PDB entry 3D84 | X-ray diffraction, 1.90 A resolution | chain X

== Chain X ==
Protein: Dihydrofolate reductase
From: Mus musculus
Notes: EC 1.5.1.3
Reference sequence: P00375 (DYR_MOUSE); residues 1-186 here correspond to UniProt positions 2-187 (UniProt number = residue number + 1)
Chain sequence (186 residues; numbered 1 to 186; the number before each row is that of its first residue):
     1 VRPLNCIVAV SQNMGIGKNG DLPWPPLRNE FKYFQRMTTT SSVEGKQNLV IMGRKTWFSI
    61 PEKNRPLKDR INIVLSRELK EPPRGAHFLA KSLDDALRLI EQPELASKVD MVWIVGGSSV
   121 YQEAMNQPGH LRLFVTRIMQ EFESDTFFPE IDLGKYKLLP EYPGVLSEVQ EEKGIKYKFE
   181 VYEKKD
Ligand contacts: NADPH (NDP; NADPH dihydro-nicotinamide-adenine-dinucleotide phosphate): V8, A9, I16, G17, K18, G20, D21, L22, W24, G53, R54, K55, T56, S59, L75, S76, R77, E78, K91, S92, L93, V115, G116, G117, S118, S119, V120, Y121, E123, T146
Curated features (UniProtKB/Swiss-Prot):
  - binding site (NADP(+)): A9, G15 to D21, R54 to T56, S76 to E78, G116 to E123
  - binding site (substrate): E30 to Q35, N64, R70
  - modified residue: K32 (N6-acetyllysine)
Reported in the primary citation:
  - conformationally variable residues (helix shift): S59 to N64

== Overview ==
Chain X binds NADPH. From UniProt: 22 NADP+-binding residues and 8 substrate-binding residues. The paper
reports conformational variability at S59.
Chain X is Dihydrofolate reductase (Mus musculus); the structure, Structural Analysis of a Holo Enzyme Complex
of Mouse Dihydrofolate Reductase with NADPH and a Ternary ..., was determined by X-ray diffraction, deposited
together with 3D80.
